3UEO - chains C and F of the 3 polymer chains in the assembly; structure by X-ray diffraction, 2.60 A resolution.

[Chain C]
Protein: DNA topoisomerase 2-binding protein 1
Organism: Homo sapiens
Notes: fragment: BRCT domain
Reference sequence: Q92547 (TOPB1_HUMAN); numbering as in UniProt (aligned over 549-746)
Sequence (203 residues; numbered 544 to 746; the number before each row is that of its first residue):
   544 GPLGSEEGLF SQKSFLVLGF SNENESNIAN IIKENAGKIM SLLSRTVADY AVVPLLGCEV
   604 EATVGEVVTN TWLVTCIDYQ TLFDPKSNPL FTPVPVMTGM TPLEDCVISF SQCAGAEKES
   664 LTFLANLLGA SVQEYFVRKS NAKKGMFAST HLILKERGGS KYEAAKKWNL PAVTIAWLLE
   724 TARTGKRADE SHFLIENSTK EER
Not modelled in the structure: 544-550, 584-589, 743-746
Construct notes: expression tag (544-548)
UniProt features mapped onto this chain:
  - mutagenesis: Ser564 (S564A: Does not affect interaction with MDC1), Arg681 to Lys682 (Decreased interaction with MDC1), Lys704 (K704A: Decreased interaction with MDC1. Does not affect interaction with phosphorylated HTATSF1)
Reported in the primary citation:
  - mutagenesis - R681E/K682E, K704A: abolished localization
  - mutagenesis - S654A: unchanged localization
  - mutagenesis - R681E/K682E (Kd 280 +/- 60 uM), K704A (Kd 210 +/- 50 uM): decreased binding to phospho-peptide (chain F)
  - mutagenesis - S654A (Kd = 32 +/- 3 uM): unchanged binding to phospho-peptide (chain F)

[Chain F]
Protein: phospho-peptide
Sequence (12 residues; numbered 0 to 11; the number before each row is that of its first residue; numbering starts at 0):
     0 GFIDSDTDVE EE
Not modelled in the structure: 0-2, 11
Modified residues: Ser4 (phosphoserine; SEP); Thr6 (phosphothreonine; TPO)

[Interface between chain C and chain F]
Residue-residue contacts (22; chain C residue first):
  Ser654(C) with Asp3(F), hydrogen bond
  Gln655(C) with Asp3(F), hydrogen bond (backbone-side chain)
  Glu677(C) with Asp7(F)
  Tyr678(C) with Asp7(F)
  Phe679(C) with Asp7(F), hydrogen bond (backbone-backbone); Val8(F); Glu9(F), hydrogen bond (backbone-backbone)
  Val680(C) with Glu9(F)
  Arg681(C) with Glu9(F), hydrogen bond (backbone-backbone); Glu10(F)
  Lys687(C) with Glu9(F), salt bridge
  Met689(C) with Glu9(F)
  Ser703(C) with Thr6(F); Val8(F)
  Lys704(C) with Asp3(F); Thr6(F); Asp7(F); Val8(F)
  Ala707(C) with Val8(F), hydrophobic
  Trp711(C) with Val8(F), hydrophobic; Glu9(F); Glu10(F)
Also at the interface, not in a pair above, chain C (16 interface residues in all): Cys656, Lys682, Asn684
The authors on this interface:
  - interface residues, chain C: Cys656(C), Tyr678(C), Phe679(C), Arg681(C), Ala707(C)

[Overview]
16 residues of chain C and 6 residues of chain F are in contact, with 5 hydrogen bonds and 1 salt bridge.
Among the polar pairs are Lys687(C)-Glu9(F), Ser654(C)-Asp3(F) and Gln655(C)-Asp3(F). From the paper:
R681E/K682E and K704A of chain C abolish localization; interface residues Cys656(C), Tyr678(C) and Phe679(C)
among others.
Here chain C is DNA topoisomerase 2-binding protein 1 (Homo sapiens) and chain F is phospho-peptide. Entry
3UEO (Crystal structure of TopBP1 BRCT4/5 domains in complex with a phospho-peptide) was determined by X-ray
diffraction, deposited together with 3UEN.
